3W99 - chains B and J of the 10 polymer chains in the assembly; structure by X-ray diffraction, 3.00 A resolution.

Chain B:
Name: Histone H4
Source organism: Homo sapiens
Reference sequence: P62805 (H4_HUMAN); residues 16-102 here correspond to UniProt positions 17-103 (UniProt number = residue number + 1)
Chain sequence (105 residues; each row starts with the number of its first residue; numbers below 1 keep their minus sign (Gly-2 is residue -2)):
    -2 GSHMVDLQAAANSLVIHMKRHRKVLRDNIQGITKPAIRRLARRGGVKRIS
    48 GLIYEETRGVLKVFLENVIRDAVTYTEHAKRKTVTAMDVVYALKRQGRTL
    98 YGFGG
Disordered / not traced: -2 to 24
Differences from the reference sequence: expression tag (-2 to 15)
UniProt features mapped onto this chain:
  - DNA-binding region: Lys16 to Lys20
  - modified residue: Lys16 (N6-(2-hydroxyisobutyryl)lysine), Lys20 (N6,N6,N6-trimethyllysine), Lys31 (N6-(2-hydroxyisobutyryl)lysine), Lys44 (N6-(2-hydroxyisobutyryl)lysine), Ser47 (Phosphoserine), Tyr51 (Phosphotyrosine), Lys59 (N6-(2-hydroxyisobutyryl)lysine), Lys77 (N6-(2-hydroxyisobutyryl)lysine), Lys79 (N6-(2-hydroxyisobutyryl)lysine), Thr80 (Phosphothreonine), Tyr88 (Phosphotyrosine), Lys91 (N6-(2-hydroxyisobutyryl)lysine)
  - cross-link (Glycyl lysine isopeptide (Lys-Gly)): Lys20 (interchain with G-Cter in SUMO2), Lys31 (interchain with G-Cter in SUMO2), Lys59 (interchain with G-Cter in SUMO2), Lys79 (interchain with G-Cter in SUMO2), Lys91 (interchain with G-Cter in SUMO2)

Chain J:
Molecule: 146-nt DNA strand
Sequence (146 nucleotides; each row starts with the number of its first residue):
   147 ATCAATATCCACCTGCAGATTCTACCAAAAGTGTATTTGGAAACTGCTCC
   197 ATCAAAAGGCATGTTCAGCTGAATTCAGCTGAACATGCCTTTTGATGGAG
   247 CAGTTTCCAAATACACTTTTGGTAGAATCTGCAGGTGGATATTGAT
Disordered / not traced: 147

How chain B and chain J interact:
Contacting residue pairs (11):
  Arg45(B) - DG227(J)  sugar contact
  Arg45(B) - DA228(J)  phosphate contact
  Ile46(B) - DG227(J)  sugar contact
  Ile46(B) - DA228(J)  hydrogen bond to the phosphate
  Ser47(B) - DG227(J)  hydrogen bond to the phosphate
  Gly48(B) - DG227(J)  hydrogen bond to the phosphate
  Arg78(B) - DA248(J)  sugar contact
  Lys79(B) - DC247(J)  phosphate contact
  Lys79(B) - DA248(J)  hydrogen bond to the phosphate
  Thr80(B) - DC247(J)  phosphate contact
  Thr80(B) - DA248(J)  hydrogen bond to the phosphate
Also at the interface, not in a pair above, chain B (8 interface residues in all): Tyr51
Also at the interface, not in a pair above, chain J (6 interface residues in all): DT226, DG249

Overview:
The interface between chain B and chain J involves 8 residues on one side and 6 on the other; the contacts
include 5 hydrogen bonds. Polar pairs include Ile46(B)-DA228(J), Ser47(B)-DG227(J) and Gly48(B)-DG227(J).
Curated annotation (UniProt) lists a DNA-binding region on chain B.
Here chain B is Histone H4 (Homo sapiens) and chain J is a 146-nt DNA strand. Entry 3W99 (Crystal Structure of
Human Nucleosome Core Particle lacking H4 N-terminal region) was determined by X-ray diffraction together with
3W97 and 3W98 from the same study.
